PDB entry 6Z9S | electron microscopy, 4.40 A resolution (low resolution: residue-level contacts below are approximate; hydrogen-bond / salt-bridge calls are withheld) | chains W and Y of the 15 polymer chains in the assembly

== Chain W ==
Protein: DNA-directed RNA polymerase subunit omega
From: Escherichia coli
Notes: EC 2.7.7.6
UniProtKB: P0A800 (RPOZ_ECOLI); residues 1-91 here = UniProt positions 1-91
Amino-acid sequence (91 residues; each row starts with the number of its first residue):
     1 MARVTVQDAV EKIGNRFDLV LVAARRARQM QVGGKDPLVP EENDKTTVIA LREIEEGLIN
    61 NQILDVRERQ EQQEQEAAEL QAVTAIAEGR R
Not modelled in the structure: 1, 81-91

== Chain Y ==
Protein: DNA-directed RNA polymerase subunit beta'
From: Escherichia coli
Notes: EC 2.7.7.6
UniProtKB: C3SIA2 (C3SIA2_ECOLX); residue numbers follow UniProt; this construct covers 1-1407
Amino-acid sequence (1416 residues; each row starts with the number of its first residue):
     1 MKDLLKFLKA QTKTEEFDAI KIALASPDMI RSWSFGEVKK PETINYRTFK PERDGLFCAR
    61 IFGPVKDYEC LCGKYKRLKH RGVICEKCGV EVTQTKVRRE RMGHIELASP TAHIWFLKSL
   121 PSRIGLLLDM PLRDIERVLY FESYVVIEGG MTNLERQQIL TEEQYLDALE EFGDEFDAKM
   181 GAEAIQALLK SMDLEQECEQ LREELNETNS ETKRKKLTKR IKLLEAFVQS GNKPEWMILT
   241 VLPVLPPDLR PLVPLDGGRF ATSDLNDLYR RVINRNNRLK RLLDLAAPDI IVRNEKRMLQ
   301 EAVDALLDNG RRGRAITGSN KRPLKSLADM IKGKQGRFRQ NLLGKRVDYS GRSVITVGPY
   361 LRLHQCGLPK KMALELFKPF IYGKLELRGL ATTIKAAKKM VEREEAVVWD ILDEVIREHP
   421 VLLNRAPTLH RLGIQAFEPV LIEGKAIQLH PLVCAAYNAD FDGDQMAVHV PLTLEAQLEA
   481 RALMMSTNNI LSPANGEPII VPSQDVVLGL YYMTRDCVNA KGEGMVLTGP KEAERLYRSG
   541 LASLHARVKV RITEYEKDAN GELVAKTSLK DTTVGRAILW MIVPKGLPYS IVNQALGKKA
   601 ISKMLNTCYR ILGLKPTVIF ADQIMYTGFA YAARSGASVG IDDMVIPEKK HEIISEAEAE
   661 VAEIQEQFQS GLVTAGERYN KVIDIWAAAN DRVSKAMMDN LQTETVINRD GQEEKQVSFN
   721 SIYMMADSGA RGSAAQIRQL AGMRGLMAKP DGSIIETPIT ANFREGLNVL QYFISTHGAR
   781 KGLADTALKT ANSGYLTRRL VDVAQDLVVT EDDCGTHEGI MMTPVIEGGD VKEPLRDRVL
   841 GRVTAEDVLK PGTADILVPR NTLLHEQWCD LLEENSVDAV KVRSVVSCDT DFGVCAHCYG
   901 RDLARGHIIN KGEAIGVIAA QSIGEPGTQL TMRTFHIGGA ASRAAAESSI QVKNKGSIKL
   961 SNVKSVVNSS GKLVITSRNT ELKLIDEFGR TKESYKVPYG AVLAKGDGEQ VAGGETVANW
  1021 DPHTMPVITE VSGFVRFTDM IDGQTITRQT DELTGLSSLV VLDSAERTAG GKDLRPALKI
  1081 VDAQGNDVLI PGTDMPAQYF LPGKAIVQLE DGVQISSGDT LARIPQESGG TKDITGGLPR
  1141 VADLFEARRP KEPAILAEIS GIVSFGKETK GKRRLVITPV DGSDPYEEMI PKWRQLNVFE
  1201 GERVERGDVI SDGPEAPHDI LRLRGVHAVT RYIVNEVQDV YRLQGVKIND KHIEVIVRQM
  1261 LRKATIVNAG SSDFLEGEQV EYSRVKIANR ELEANGKVGA TYSRDLLGIT KASLATESFI
  1321 SAASFQETTR VLTEAAVAGK RDELRGLKEN VIVGRLIPAG TGYAYHQDRM RRRAAGEAPA
  1381 APQVTAEDAS ASLAELLNAG LGGSDNELEV HHHHHH
Not modelled in the structure: 1-15, 1374-1416
Sequence notes: expression tag (1408-1416)
Ion coordination: Zn2+ site 1: C70, C72, C85; Mg2+: D460, D462, D464 (shared with 1 residue of chain R); Zn2+ site 2: C814, C888, C895, C898
Reported in the primary citation:
  - mutagenesis - C72H, C85H, E86K: decreased growth in response to rhoY80C

== Chain W / chain Y interface ==
Residue-residue contacts (55):
  A2(W) - E418(Y)
  R3(W) - E438(Y)
  V4(W) - R362(Y)
  V4(W) - H364(Y)
  V4(W) - T487(Y)
  V4(W) - K615(Y)
  T5(W) - T487(Y)
  T5(W) - N488(Y)
  T5(W) - L614(Y)
  T5(W) - K615(Y)
  V6(W) - N488(Y)
  Q7(W) - L614(Y)
  Q7(W) - K615(Y)
  V10(W) - H907(Y)
  G14(W) - N910(Y)
  N15(W) - N910(Y)
  R16(W) - L483(Y)
  R16(W) - R905(Y)
  R16(W) - H907(Y)
  R16(W) - N910(Y)
  F17(W) - L483(Y)
  F17(W) - K911(Y)
  F17(W) - G912(Y)
  F17(W) - E913(Y)
  F17(W) - A1359(Y)
  F17(W) - G1360(Y)
  F17(W) - T1361(Y)
  V20(W) - L478(Y)
  V20(W) - E479(Y)
  V20(W) - T1361(Y)
  L21(W) - T1361(Y)
  L21(W) - A1364(Y)
  A23(W) - L478(Y)
  A24(W) - E475(Y)
  A24(W) - L478(Y)
  A27(W) - L474(Y)
  A27(W) - L478(Y)
  R28(W) - L474(Y)
  R28(W) - E475(Y)
  E42(W) - R417(Y)
  N43(W) - R417(Y)
  D44(W) - R417(Y)
  K45(W) - E414(Y)
  K45(W) - V415(Y)
  K45(W) - E418(Y)
  K45(W) - H419(Y)
  T46(W) - L474(Y)
  T47(W) - E418(Y)
  T47(W) - L474(Y)
  T47(W) - Q477(Y)
  T47(W) - L478(Y)
  T47(W) - R481(Y)
  V48(W) - E418(Y)
  V48(W) - R481(Y)
  L51(W) - R481(Y)
Interface residues without a listed pair, chain W (26 interface residues in all): L19
Interface residues without a listed pair, chain Y (33 interface residues in all): A482, G613, V618, Y1365

== Summary ==
The interface between chain W and chain Y involves 26 residues on one side and 33 on the other. The Zn2+ site
1 is built by C70(Y), C72(Y) and C85(Y). D460(Y), D462(Y) and D464(Y) coordinate Mg2+. The paper reports that
C72H, C85H and E86K of chain Y reduce growth in response to rhoY80C.
Chain W is DNA-directed RNA polymerase subunit omega and chain Y is DNA-directed RNA polymerase subunit beta',
both from Escherichia coli; the structure, Transcription termination intermediate complex 4, was determined by
electron microscopy together with 6Z9P, 6Z9Q, 6Z9R, 6Z9T, 7ADB, 7ADC, 7ADD and 7ADE from the same study.
